Entry 3OHH (X-ray diffraction, 2.01 A resolution); this record covers chains A and B.

Chain A (and B):
Name: Beta-secretase 1
Organism: Homo sapiens
Notes: EC 3.4.23.46; chain B of this document is another copy of the same molecule, construct and numbering; everything in this record applies to it too
UniProt: P56817 (BACE1_HUMAN); residue numbers follow UniProt; this construct covers 1-441
Sequence (455 residues; numbered -13 to 441; the number before each row is that of its first residue; numbers below 1 keep their minus sign (Met-13 is residue -13)):
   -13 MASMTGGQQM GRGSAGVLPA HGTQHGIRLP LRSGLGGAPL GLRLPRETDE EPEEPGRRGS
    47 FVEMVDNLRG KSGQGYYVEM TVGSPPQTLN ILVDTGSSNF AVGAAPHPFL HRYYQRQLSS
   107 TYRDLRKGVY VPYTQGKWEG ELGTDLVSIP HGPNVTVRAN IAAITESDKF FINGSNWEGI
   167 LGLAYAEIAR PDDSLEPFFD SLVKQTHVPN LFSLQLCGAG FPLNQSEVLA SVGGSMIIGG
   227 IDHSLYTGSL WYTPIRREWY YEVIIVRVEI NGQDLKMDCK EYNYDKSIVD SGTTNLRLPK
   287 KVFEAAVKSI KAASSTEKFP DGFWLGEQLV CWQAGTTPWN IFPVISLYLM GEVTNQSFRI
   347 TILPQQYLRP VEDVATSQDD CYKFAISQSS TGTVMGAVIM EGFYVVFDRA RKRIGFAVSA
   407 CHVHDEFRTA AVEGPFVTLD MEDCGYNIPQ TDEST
Not modelled in the structure: -13 to 46, 434-441
Differences from the reference sequence: expression tag (-13 to 0)
Disulfide bonds: Cys203-Cys407, Cys265-Cys430, Cys317-Cys367
Residues lining bound ligands: 3HH (N~1~-butyl-5-cyano-N~3~-{(1S,2R)-1-(3,5-difluorobenzyl)-2-hydroxy-3-[(3-methoxybenzyl)amino]propyl}-N~1~-methyl-1H-indole-1,3-dicarboxamide): Ser58, Gly59, Gln60, Gly61, Leu78, Asp80, Gly82, Ser83, Val117, Pro118, Tyr119, Thr120, Gln121, Gly122, Lys155, Phe156, Ile158, Trp163, Ile166, Tyr246, Ile274, Asp276, Ser277, Gly278, Thr279, Thr280, Arg283, Ser376

Interface between chain A and chain B:
Pairs across the interface - 28 pairs, chain A then chain B:
  Arg253(A) with Phe413(B)
  Glu255(A) with Phe413(B)
  Asn257(A) with Asn257(B), hydrogen bond (backbone-side chain)
  Gly258(A) with Asn326(B)
  Gln259(A) with Ala299(B); Thr302(B), hydrogen bond; Asn326(B); Ile327(B)
  Asp260(A) with Asn326(B), hydrogen bond (backbone-side chain)
  Ala299(A) with Gln259(B)
  Thr302(A) with Gln259(B)
  Asn326(A) with Gly258(B); Gln259(B); Asp260(B), hydrogen bond (side chain-backbone)
  Ile327(A) with Gln259(B)
  Tyr334(A) with Phe413(B)
  Arg345(A) with Phe413(B), hydrogen bond (side chain-backbone)
  Glu412(A) with Pro421(B); Phe422(B); Val423(B), hydrogen bond (side chain-backbone)
  Phe413(A) with Arg253(B); Glu255(B); Tyr334(B); Arg345(B), hydrogen bond (backbone-side chain); Phe422(B), hydrophobic
  Phe422(A) with Glu412(B); Phe413(B), hydrophobic
  Val423(A) with Glu412(B), hydrogen bond (backbone-side chain)
Interface residues without a listed pair, chain A (18 interface residues in all): Arg414, Pro421

Overview:
The interface between chain A and chain B involves 18 residues on one side and 17 on the other, with 8
hydrogen bonds. Among the polar pairs are Asn257(A)-Asn257(B), Gln259(A)-Thr302(B) and Asp260(A)-Asn326(B).
Bound to chain A: compound 3HH.
Both chains are Beta-secretase 1 (Homo sapiens). Entry 3OHH (Crystal structure of beta-site app-cleaving
enzyme 1 (bace-wt) complex with bms-681889 aka n~1~-butyl-5-cyano-
n~3~-((1s,2r)-1-(3,5-difluorobenzyl)-2-hydroxy-3-((3- methoxybenzyl)amino)propyl)-n~1~-methyl-1h-indole-1,3-
dicarboxamide) was determined by X-ray diffraction together with 3OHF from the same study.
